Entry 8JNF (electron microscopy, 6.91 A resolution (low resolution: residue-level contacts below are approximate; hydrogen-bond / salt-bridge calls are withheld)); this record covers chains A and I of the 16 polymer chains in the assembly.

# Chain A
Protein: Histone H3.1
Source organism: Homo sapiens
Reference sequence: P68431 (H31_HUMAN); residues 0-135 here correspond to UniProt positions 1-136 (UniProt number = residue number + 1)
Amino-acid sequence (139 residues; each row starts with the number of its first residue; numbers below 1 keep their minus sign (Gly-3 is residue -3)):
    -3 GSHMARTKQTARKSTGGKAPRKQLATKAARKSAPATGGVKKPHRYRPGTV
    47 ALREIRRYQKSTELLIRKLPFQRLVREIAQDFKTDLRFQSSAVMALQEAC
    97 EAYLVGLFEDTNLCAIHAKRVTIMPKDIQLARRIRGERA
Not modelled in the structure: -3 to 37, 134-135
Sequence notes: expression tag (-3 to -1)
Swiss-Prot annotation at these positions:
  - modified residue: Arg2 (Asymmetric dimethylarginine), Thr3 (Phosphothreonine), Lys4 (Allysine), Gln5 (5-glutamyl dopamine), Thr6 (Phosphothreonine), Arg8 (Citrulline), Lys9 (N6,N6,N6-trimethyllysine), Ser10 (ADP-ribosylserine), Thr11 (Phosphothreonine), Lys14 (N6-(2-hydroxyisobutyryl)lysine), Arg17 (Asymmetric dimethylarginine), Lys18 (N6-(2-hydroxyisobutyryl)lysine), Lys23 (N6-(2-hydroxyisobutyryl)lysine), Arg26 (Citrulline), Lys27 (N6,N6,N6-trimethyllysine), Ser28 (ADP-ribosylserine), Lys36 (N6,N6,N6-trimethyllysine), Lys37 (N6-methyllysine), Tyr41 (Phosphotyrosine), Lys56 (N6,N6,N6-trimethyllysine) and 8 more in UniProt
  - lipidation: Lys18 (N6-decanoyllysine)

# Chain I
Molecule: 156-nt DNA strand
Source organism: synthetic construct
Sequence (156 nucleotides; row label = number of the first residue in the row):
     1 ATCAGAATCCCGGTGCCGAGGCCGCTCAATTGGTCGTAGACAGCTCTAGC
    51 ACCGCTTAAACGCACGTACGCGCTGTCCCCCGCGTTTTAACCGCCAAGGG
   101 GATTACACCCAAGACACCAGGCACGAGACAGAAAAAAACAACGAAAACGG
   151 CCACCA
Not modelled in the structure: 124-156

# Interface between chain A and chain I
Contacting residue pairs - 25 pairs, chain A then chain I:
  Arg40(A) - DG82(I)
  Arg40(A) - DC83(I)
  Tyr41(A) - DA6(I)
  Tyr41(A) - DG82(I)
  Tyr41(A) - DC83(I)
  Arg42(A) - DG82(I)
  Pro43(A) - DG82(I)
  Gly44(A) - DC81(I)
  Gly44(A) - DG82(I)
  Thr45(A) - DG82(I)
  Val46(A) - DG82(I)
  Val46(A) - DC83(I)
  Ala47(A) - DG82(I)
  Arg49(A) - DA7(I)
  Lys56(A) - DC9(I)
  Arg63(A) - DA90(I)
  Arg63(A) - DC91(I)
  Lys64(A) - DC91(I)
  Leu65(A) - DA90(I)
  Leu65(A) - DC91(I)
  Pro66(A) - DA90(I)
  Arg69(A) - DA90(I)
  Arg83(A) - DG99(I)
  Arg83(A) - DG100(I)
  Lys115(A) - DG72(I)
Also at the interface, not in a pair above, chain A (20 interface residues in all): His39, Asp81, Thr118
Also at the interface, not in a pair above, chain I (15 interface residues in all): DG5, DT8, DC71, DC80

# Summary
Chain A and chain I form an interface of 20 and 15 residues respectively.
Here chain A is Histone H3.1 (Homo sapiens) and chain I is a 156-nt DNA strand (synthetic construct). Entry
8JNF (The cryo-EM structure of the RAD51 filament bound to the nucleosome) was determined by electron
microscopy, deposited together with 8JND, 8JNE, 8XBT, 8XBU and 8XBW.
